9N5L - chains A and F of the 60 polymer chains in the assembly; structure by electron microscopy, 2.66 A resolution.

== Chain A (and F) ==
Molecule: Major capsid protein
Source organism: Red-crowned crane parvovirus
Notes: chain F of this document is another copy of the same molecule, construct and numbering; everything in this record applies to it too
Reference sequence: A0A2K9YN80 (A0A2K9YN80_9VIRU); residue numbers follow UniProt; this construct covers 1-531
Amino-acid sequence (531 residues; row label = number of the first residue in the row):
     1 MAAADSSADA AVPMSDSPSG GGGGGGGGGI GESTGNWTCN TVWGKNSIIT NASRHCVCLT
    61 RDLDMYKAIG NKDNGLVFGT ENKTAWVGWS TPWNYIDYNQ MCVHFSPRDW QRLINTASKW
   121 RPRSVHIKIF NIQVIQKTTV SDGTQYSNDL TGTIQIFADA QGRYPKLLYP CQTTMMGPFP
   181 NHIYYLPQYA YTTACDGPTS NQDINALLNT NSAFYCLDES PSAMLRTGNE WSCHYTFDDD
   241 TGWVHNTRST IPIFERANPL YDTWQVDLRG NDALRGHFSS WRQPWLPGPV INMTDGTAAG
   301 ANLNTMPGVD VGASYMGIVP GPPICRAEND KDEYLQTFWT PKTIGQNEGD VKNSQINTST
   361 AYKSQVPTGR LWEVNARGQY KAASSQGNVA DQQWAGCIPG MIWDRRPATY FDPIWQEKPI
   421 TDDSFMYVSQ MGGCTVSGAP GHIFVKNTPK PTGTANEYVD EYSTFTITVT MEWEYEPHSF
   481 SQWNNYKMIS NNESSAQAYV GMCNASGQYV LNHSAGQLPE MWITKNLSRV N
Unresolved in the structure: 1-26
Ion coordination: Mg2+ site 1: Asp262, Asp272, Ala273; Mg2+ site 2: Arg269 (shared with 1 residue of chain G); Mg2+ site 3: Asp295 (shared with 1 residue of chain I)
What the authors report for this chain:
  - Mg2+ coordination: Asp262, Arg269, Asp272, Ala273, Asp295, Asp332, Gln355
  - Mg2+ coordination through a water molecule: Gly296, Lys363

== How chain A and chain F interact ==
Pairs across the interface (63; chain A residue first):
  Ser106(A) with Trp483(F)
  Pro107(A) with Trp483(F); Asn485(F)
  Arg108(A) with Phe480(F), hydrogen bond (side chain-backbone); Ser481(F), hydrogen bond (side chain-backbone); Gln482(F), hydrogen bond (side chain-backbone); Trp483(F), hydrogen bond (backbone-backbone); Asn484(F); Tyr486(F)
  Gln111(A) with Asn485(F); Tyr486(F), hydrogen bond (side chain-backbone); Met488(F)
  Arg112(A) with Tyr486(F), hydrogen bond (backbone-side chain)
  Asn115(A) with Met488(F)
  Pro178(A) with Trp483(F)
  Phe179(A) with Trp483(F)
  Pro180(A) with Trp483(F)
  Phe480(A) with Arg108(F), hydrogen bond (backbone-side chain)
  Ser481(A) with Arg108(F), hydrogen bond (backbone-side chain)
  Gln482(A) with Arg108(F), hydrogen bond (backbone-side chain)
  Trp483(A) with Ser106(F); Pro107(F); Arg108(F), hydrogen bond (backbone-backbone); Pro178(F); Phe179(F); Pro180(F); Gly501(F); Tyr509(F), hydrogen bond
  Asn484(A) with Arg108(F); Val500(F); Gly501(F); Met502(F)
  Asn485(A) with Pro107(F); Gln111(F); Asn491(F), hydrogen bond (backbone-side chain); Met521(F); Trp522(F)
  Tyr486(A) with Arg108(F); Gln111(F), hydrogen bond (backbone-side chain); Arg112(F), hydrogen bond (side chain-backbone); Ser490(F); Asn491(F), hydrogen bond (backbone-backbone)
  Lys487(A) with Ser490(F); Asn491(F), hydrogen bond (backbone-side chain)
  Met488(A) with Gln111(F); Asn115(F); Met488(F), hydrophobic; Ile489(F); Ser490(F), hydrogen bond (backbone-side chain)
  Ile489(A) with Met488(F)
  Ser490(A) with Tyr486(F); Lys487(F); Met488(F), hydrogen bond (side chain-backbone)
  Asn491(A) with Asn485(F), hydrogen bond (side chain-backbone); Tyr486(F), hydrogen bond (backbone-backbone); Lys487(F), hydrogen bond (side chain-backbone)
  Val500(A) with Asn484(F)
  Gly501(A) with Trp483(F); Asn484(F)
  Met502(A) with Asn484(F)
  Tyr509(A) with Trp483(F), hydrogen bond
  Met521(A) with Asn485(F)
  Trp522(A) with Asn485(F)

== In short ==
The chain A/chain F interface involves 27 residues from each chain, with 22 hydrogen bonds. Among the polar
pairs are Arg108(A)-Phe480(F), Arg108(A)-Ser481(F) and Arg108(A)-Gln482(F). Asp262(A), Asp272(A) and Ala273(A)
coordinate Mg2+ site 1. The paper reports Mg2+ coordination by Asp262(A), Arg269(A) and Asp272(A) among
others; water-mediated Mg2+ coordination by Gly296(A) and Lys363(A).
Both chains are Major capsid protein (Red-crowned crane parvovirus). Entry 9N5L (The Red Crowned-Crane
Parvovirus Capsid) was determined by electron microscopy together with 9N5M from the same study.
